PDB entry 9UMH | electron microscopy, 3.10 A resolution | chains AT and AV of the 21 polymer chains in the assembly

[Chain AT (and AV)]
Protein: Amyloid-beta protein 40
From: Homo sapiens
Notes: chain AV of this document is another copy of the same molecule, construct and numbering; everything in this record applies to it too
UniProt: P05067 (A4_HUMAN); residues 1-40 here correspond to UniProt positions 672-711 (UniProt number = residue number + 671)
Amino-acid sequence (40 residues; numbered 1 to 40; the number before each row is that of its first residue):
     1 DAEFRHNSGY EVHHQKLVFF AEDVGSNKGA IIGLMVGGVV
Unresolved in the structure: 1-12, 40
Construct notes: variant Asn-7 (Asp678 in P05067)

[Interface between chain AT and chain AV]
Residue-residue contacts - 59 pairs, chain AT then chain AV:
  His-13(AT) / His-13(AV)
  His-14(AT) / His-13(AV)  hydrogen bond (backbone-backbone)
  His-14(AT) / His-14(AV)
  His-14(AT) / Gln-15(AV)  hydrogen bond (backbone-backbone)
  Gln-15(AT) / Gln-15(AV)
  Lys-16(AT) / Gln-15(AV)  hydrogen bond (backbone-backbone)
  Lys-16(AT) / Lys-16(AV)
  Lys-16(AT) / Leu-17(AV)  hydrogen bond (backbone-backbone)
  Leu-17(AT) / Leu-17(AV)
  Val-18(AT) / Leu-17(AV)  hydrogen bond (backbone-backbone)
  Val-18(AT) / Val-18(AV)
  Val-18(AT) / Phe-19(AV)  hydrogen bond (backbone-backbone)
  Phe-19(AT) / Phe-19(AV)  hydrophobic
  Phe-20(AT) / Val-18(AV)  hydrophobic
  Phe-20(AT) / Phe-19(AV)  hydrogen bond (backbone-backbone)
  Phe-20(AT) / Phe-20(AV)  hydrophobic
  Phe-20(AT) / Ala-21(AV)  hydrogen bond (backbone-backbone)
  Phe-20(AT) / Val-24(AV)  hydrophobic
  Ala-21(AT) / Ala-21(AV)
  Ala-21(AT) / Val-24(AV)
  Glu-22(AT) / Ala-21(AV)
  Glu-22(AT) / Glu-22(AV)  hydrogen bond (backbone-backbone)
  Glu-22(AT) / Asp-23(AV)  hydrogen bond (backbone-backbone)
  Glu-22(AT) / Val-24(AV)
  Asp-23(AT) / Asp-23(AV)
  Val-24(AT) / Asp-23(AV)
  Val-24(AT) / Val-24(AV)
  Val-24(AT) / Gly-25(AV)  hydrogen bond (backbone-backbone)
  Gly-25(AT) / Gly-25(AV)
  Ser-26(AT) / Asp-23(AV)
  Ser-26(AT) / Ser-26(AV)
  Asn-27(AT) / Ser-26(AV)  hydrogen bond (backbone-backbone)
  Asn-27(AT) / Asn-27(AV)  hydrogen bond
  Asn-27(AT) / Lys-28(AV)  hydrogen bond (backbone-backbone)
  Asn-27(AT) / Gly-29(AV)  hydrogen bond (backbone-backbone)
  Asn-27(AT) / Ala-30(AV)  hydrogen bond (side chain-backbone)
  Asn-27(AT) / Ile-31(AV)
  Gly-29(AT) / Gly-29(AV)
  Gly-29(AT) / Ala-30(AV)  hydrogen bond (backbone-backbone)
  Ala-30(AT) / Ala-30(AV)
  Ile-31(AT) / Ala-30(AV)  hydrogen bond (backbone-backbone)
  Ile-31(AT) / Ile-31(AV)
  Ile-31(AT) / Ile-32(AV)  hydrogen bond (backbone-backbone)
  Ile-32(AT) / Ile-32(AV)
  Ile-32(AT) / Met-35(AV)  hydrophobic
  Gly-33(AT) / Ile-32(AV)  hydrogen bond (backbone-backbone)
  Gly-33(AT) / Gly-33(AV)
  Leu-34(AT) / Gly-33(AV)  hydrogen bond (backbone-backbone)
  Leu-34(AT) / Leu-34(AV)
  Leu-34(AT) / Met-35(AV)  hydrogen bond (backbone-backbone)
  Met-35(AT) / Met-35(AV)
  Val-36(AT) / Met-35(AV)  hydrogen bond (backbone-backbone)
  Val-36(AT) / Val-36(AV)
  Val-36(AT) / Gly-37(AV)  hydrogen bond (backbone-backbone)
  Gly-37(AT) / Gly-37(AV)
  Gly-38(AT) / Gly-37(AV)  hydrogen bond (backbone-backbone)
  Gly-38(AT) / Gly-38(AV)
  Val-39(AT) / Gly-38(AV)
  Val-39(AT) / Val-39(AV)
Interface residues without a listed pair, chain AT (27 interface residues in all): Lys-28

[In short]
The chain AT/chain AV interface involves 27 residues from each chain; the contacts include 25 hydrogen bonds.
Polar contacts include Asn-27(AT)/Asn-27(AV), Asn-27(AT)/Ala-30(AV) and His-14(AT)/His-13(AV).
Chain AT and chain AV are both Amyloid-beta protein 40 (Homo sapiens); the structure, V-type (V2-type) amyloid
fibril (40) of Tottori (D7N) mutant, was determined by electron microscopy (same publication as 9M5P, 9M5Q and
9M5R).
